PDB entry 8CYF | X-ray diffraction, 2.44 A resolution | chains A and D of the 4 polymer chains in the assembly

# Chain A
Molecule: Redox- and pH-responsive transcriptional regulator WhiB3
From: Mycobacterium tuberculosis
Reference sequence: P9WF41 (WHIB3_MYCTU); residues 1-102 here = UniProt positions 1-102
Chain sequence (102 residues; row label = number of the first residue in the row):
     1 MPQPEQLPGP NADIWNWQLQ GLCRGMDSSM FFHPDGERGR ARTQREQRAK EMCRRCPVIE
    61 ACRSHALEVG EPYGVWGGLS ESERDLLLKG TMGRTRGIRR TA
Disordered / not traced: 1-15, 91-102
Ion coordination: 4Fe-4S cluster Fe: Cys23, Cys53, Cys56, Cys62
Ligand contacts: 4Fe-4S cluster (SF4): Trp17, Gly21, Leu22, Cys23, Phe31, Met52, Cys53, Cys56, Val58, Ile59, Cys62, Val75, Trp76, Gly77, Gly78
UniProt features mapped onto this chain:
  - binding site ([4Fe-4S] cluster): Cys23, Cys53, Cys56, Cys62
From the paper describing this entry:
  - binding site for the 16-nt DNA strand: Arg38
  - mutagenesis - R38A, R40A, R42A: decreased binding to pks3 promoter
  - mutagenesis - R38A/R40A/R42A: abolished binding to pks3 promoter

# Chain D
Molecule: 16-nt DNA strand
Sequence (16 nucleotides; row label = number of the first residue in the row):
     1 CACCACAACC GATTTT

# Chain A / chain D interface
Residue-residue contacts (8):
  Asp35(A) - DA12(D)  phosphate contact
  Gly36(A) - DG11(D)  phosphate contact
  Gly36(A) - DA12(D)  hydrogen bond to the phosphate
  Glu37(A) - DG11(D)  sugar contact
  Arg38(A) - DC9(D)  hydrogen bond to the base
  Arg38(A) - DC10(D)  hydrogen bond to the base
  Arg38(A) - DG11(D)  hydrogen bond to the sugar
  Arg42(A) - DG11(D)  salt bridge to the phosphate
Other interface residues (no listed pair), chain A (6 interface residues in all): Pro34

# In short
6 residues of chain A face 4 of chain D across their interface, with 4 hydrogen bonds and 1 salt bridge. Polar
pairs include Arg38(A)-DC9(D), Arg38(A)-DC10(D) and Arg38(A)-DG11(D). From the paper: a binding site for the
16-nt DNA strand at Arg38(A); R38A, R40A and R42A of chain A reduce binding to pks3 promoter.
Here chain A is Redox- and pH-responsive transcriptional regulator WhiB3 (Mycobacterium tuberculosis) and
chain D is a 16-nt DNA strand. Entry 8CYF (WhiB3 bound to SigmaAr4-RNAP Beta flap tip chimera and DNA) was
determined by X-ray diffraction together with 8CWR and 8CWT from the same study.
